7KFT - chains D and C of the 5 polymer chains in the assembly; structure by electron microscopy, 3.40 A resolution.

[Chain D (and C)]
Molecule: Cas6-RT-Cas1
From: Thiomicrospira sp
Notes: chain C of this document is another copy of the same molecule, construct and numbering; everything in this record applies to it too
Sequence (984 residues; each row starts with the number of its first residue; numbers below 1 keep their minus sign (Ser-2 is residue -2)):
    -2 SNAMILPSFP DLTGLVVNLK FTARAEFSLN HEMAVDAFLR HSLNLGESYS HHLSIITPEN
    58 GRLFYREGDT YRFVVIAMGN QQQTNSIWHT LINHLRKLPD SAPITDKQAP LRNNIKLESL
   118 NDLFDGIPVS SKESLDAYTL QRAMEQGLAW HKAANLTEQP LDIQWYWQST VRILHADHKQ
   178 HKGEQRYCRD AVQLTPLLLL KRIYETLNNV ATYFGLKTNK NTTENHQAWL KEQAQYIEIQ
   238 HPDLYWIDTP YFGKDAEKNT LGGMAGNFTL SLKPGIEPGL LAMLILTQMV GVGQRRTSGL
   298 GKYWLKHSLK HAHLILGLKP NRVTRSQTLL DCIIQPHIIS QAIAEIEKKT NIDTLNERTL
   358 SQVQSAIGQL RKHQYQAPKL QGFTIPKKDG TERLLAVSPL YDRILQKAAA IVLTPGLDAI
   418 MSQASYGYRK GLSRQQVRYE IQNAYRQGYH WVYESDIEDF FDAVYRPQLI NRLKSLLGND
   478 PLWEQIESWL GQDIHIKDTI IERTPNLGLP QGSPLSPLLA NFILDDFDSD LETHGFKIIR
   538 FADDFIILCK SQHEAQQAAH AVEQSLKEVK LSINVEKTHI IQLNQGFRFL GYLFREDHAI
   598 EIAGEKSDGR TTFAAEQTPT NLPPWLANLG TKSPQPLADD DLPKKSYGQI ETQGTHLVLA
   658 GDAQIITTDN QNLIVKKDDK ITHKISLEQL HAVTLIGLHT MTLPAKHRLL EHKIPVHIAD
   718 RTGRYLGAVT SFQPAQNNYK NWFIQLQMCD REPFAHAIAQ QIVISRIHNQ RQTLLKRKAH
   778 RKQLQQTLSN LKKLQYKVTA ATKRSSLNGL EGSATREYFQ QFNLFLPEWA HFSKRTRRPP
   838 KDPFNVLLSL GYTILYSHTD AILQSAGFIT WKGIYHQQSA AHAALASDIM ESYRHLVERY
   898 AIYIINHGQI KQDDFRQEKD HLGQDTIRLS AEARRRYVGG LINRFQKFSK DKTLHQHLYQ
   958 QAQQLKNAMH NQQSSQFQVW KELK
Not modelled in the structure: -2 to 649 (chain C: -2 to 0, 95-110, 212-221, 248-257, 383-388, 593-616, 635-981)
What the authors report for this chain:
  - conformationally variable residues: Arg832, Arg834, Arg835, His879
  - catalytic residues: Arg37, Asp540, His873
  - mutagenesis - H873A: abolished catalytic activity on protospacer ligation
  - mutagenesis - R835A: decreased catalytic activity on dsDNA
  - mutagenesis - R835A: decreased catalytic activity on ssDNA
  - mutagenesis - R835A: abolished catalytic activity on ssRNA
  - mutagenesis - D540A, K574A: decreased catalytic activity on DNA ligation
  - mutagenesis - R37A, D540A, K574A: decreased catalytic activity on RNA ligation
  - mutagenesis - D540A, K574A: abolished catalytic activity (RT activity)
  - mutagenesis - R835A, H873A: decreased catalytic activity on dNTP incorporation
  - mutagenesis - R37A: decreased catalytic activity (RT activity)
  - mutagenesis - R37A: increased catalytic activity on DNA ligation
  - mutagenesis - R37A: decreased catalytic activity (processing)

[Chain D / chain C interface]
Contacting residue pairs - 27 pairs, chain D then chain C:
  Thr812(D) with Lys574(C)
  Lys831(D) with Ile577(C)
  Arg832(D) with Asp495(C), salt bridge; His576(C)
  Thr833(D) with Lys574(C), hydrogen bond (side chain-backbone); Thr575(C); His576(C), hydrogen bond (backbone-backbone); Ile577(C), hydrogen bond (backbone-backbone)
  Arg834(D) with Ile577(C); Gln579(C)
  Arg835(D) with Ser569(C); Ile577(C), hydrogen bond (backbone-backbone)
  Ser846(D) with Glu573(C)
  Thr850(D) with Glu573(C)
  Ser876(D) with Lys567(C), hydrogen bond
  Ala878(D) with Lys564(C); Leu568(C)
  His879(D) with Leu568(C); Asn571(C), hydrogen bond
  Ser884(D) with Asn571(C)
  Arg891(D) with Val572(C), hydrogen bond (side chain-backbone); Lys574(C)
  His918(D) with Thr617(C); Asn618(C), hydrogen bond (backbone-side chain)
  Leu919(D) with Asn581(C)
  Gln921(D) with Gln579(C); Asn581(C)
Interface residues without a listed pair, chain D (20 interface residues in all): Pro836, Tyr849, Tyr853, Ala877
Interface residues without a listed pair, chain C (21 interface residues in all): Glu499, Glu565, Val566, Ile578, Gln582
From the paper, about this interface:
  - interface residues, chain C: Lys574(C)

[Summary]
20 residues of chain D face 21 of chain C across their interface, with 8 hydrogen bonds and 1 salt bridge.
Polar contacts include Arg832(D)-Asp495(C), Thr833(D)-Lys574(C) and Ser876(D)-Lys567(C). The paper reports
catalytic residues Arg37(D), Asp540(D) and His873(D); R37A, D540A and K574A of chain D reduce catalytic
activity on RNA ligation; 5 substitutions were tested in all.
Both chains are Cas6-RT-Cas1 (Thiomicrospira sp). Entry 7KFT (Partial Cas6-RT-Cas1--Cas2 complex) was
determined by electron microscopy (same publication as 7KFU).
